Entry 4IFD (X-ray diffraction, 2.81 A resolution); this record covers chains B and J of the 12 polymer chains in the assembly.

# Chain B
Molecule: Exosome complex component SKI6
Source organism: Saccharomyces cerevisiae
UniProt: P46948 (RRP41_YEAST); residue numbers follow UniProt; this construct covers 1-246
Chain sequence (248 residues; row label = number of the first residue in the row; numbers below 1 keep their minus sign (Gly-1 is residue -1)):
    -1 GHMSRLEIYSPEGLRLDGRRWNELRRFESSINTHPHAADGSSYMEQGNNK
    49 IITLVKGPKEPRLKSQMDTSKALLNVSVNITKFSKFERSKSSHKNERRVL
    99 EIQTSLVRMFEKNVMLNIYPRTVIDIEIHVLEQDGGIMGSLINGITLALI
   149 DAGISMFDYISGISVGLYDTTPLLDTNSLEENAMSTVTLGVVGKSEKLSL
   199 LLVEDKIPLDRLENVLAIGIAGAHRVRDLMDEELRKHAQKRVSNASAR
Disordered / not traced: -1 to 0, 243-246
Construct notes: expression tag (-1 to 0)
UniProt features mapped onto this chain:
  - mutagenesis: Lys62 to Ser63 (Impairs RNA-binding (at the proposed ring entry site)), Arg95 to Arg96 (Impairs RNA-binding (at the proposed ring exit site))

# Chain J
Molecule: Exosome complex exonuclease DIS3
Source organism: Saccharomyces cerevisiae
Notes: EC 3.1.13.-, 3.1.26.-
UniProt: Q08162 (RRP44_YEAST); numbering as in UniProt (aligned over 1-1001)
Chain sequence (1003 residues; numbered -1 to 1001; the number before each row is that of its first residue; numbers below 1 keep their minus sign (Gly-1 is residue -1)):
    -1 GAMSVPAIAPRRKRLADGLSVTQKVFVRSRNGGATKIVREHYLRSDIPCL
    49 SRSCTKCPQIVVPDAQNELPKFILSDSPLELSAPIGKHYVVLDTNVVLQA
    99 IDLLENPNCFFDVIVPQIVLDEVRNKSYPVYTRLRTLCRDSDDHKRFIVF
   149 HNEFSEHTFVERLPNETINDRNNRAIRKTCQWYSEHLKPYDINVVLVTND
   199 RLNREAATKEVESNIITKSLVQYIELLPNADDIRDSIPQMDSFDKDLERD
   249 TFSDFTFPEYYSTARVMGGLKNGVLYQGNIQISEYNFLEGSVSLPRFSKP
   299 VLIVGQKNLNRAFNGDQVIVELLPQSEWKAPSSIVLDSEHFDVNDNPDIE
   349 AGDDDDNNESSSNTTVISDKQRRLLAKDAMIAQRSKKIQPTAKVVYIQRR
   399 SWRQYVGQLAPSSVDPQSSSTQNVFVILMDKCLPKVRIRTRRAAELLDKR
   449 IVISIDSWPTTHKYPLGHFVRDLGTIESAQAETEALLLEHDVEYRPFSKK
   499 VLECLPAEGHDWKAPTKLDDPEAVSKDPLLTKRKDLRDKLICSIDPPGCV
   549 DINDALHAKKLPNGNWEVGVHIADVTHFVKPGTALDAEGAARGTSVYLVD
   599 KRIDMLPMLLGTDLCSLKPYVDRFAFSVIWELDDSANIVNVNFMKSVIRS
   649 REAFSYEQAQLRIDDKTQNDELTMGMRALLKLSVKLKQKRLEAGALNLAS
   699 PEVKVHMDSETSDPNEVEIKKLLATNSLVEEFMLLANISVARKIYDAFPQ
   749 TAMLRRHAAPPSTNFEILNEMLNTRKNMSISLESSKALADSLDRCVDPED
   799 PYFNTLVRIMSTRCMMAAQYFYSGAYSYPDFRHYGLAVDIYTHFTSPIRR
   849 YCDVVAHRQLAGAIGYEPLSLTHRDKNKMDMICRNINRKHRNAQFAGRAS
   899 IEYYVGQVMRNNESTETGYVIKVFNNGIVVLVPKFGVEGLIRLDNLTEDP
   949 NSAAFDEVEYKLTFVPTNSDKPRDVYVFDKVEVQVRSVMDPITSKRKAEL
   999 LLK
Disordered / not traced: -1 to 8, 238-248, 330-363
Construct notes: expression tag (-1 to 0); engineered mutation Asn171 (Asp in Q08162), Asn551 (Asp in Q08162)
Metal / ion sites: Zn2+: Cys47, Cys52, Cys55, His184; Mg2+: Asp543, Asp552 (shared with 2 residues of chain R)

# Interface between chain B and chain J
Residue-residue contacts (50):
  Arg3(B) - Arg122(J)
  Arg3(B) - Tyr126(J)
  Leu4(B) - Arg122(J)
  Glu5(B) - Leu118(J)
  Glu5(B) - Tyr129(J)  hydrogen bond
  Glu5(B) - Arg133(J)  salt bridge
  Tyr7(B) - Asp62(J)
  Tyr7(B) - Ala63(J)  hydrogen bond (side chain-backbone)
  Ser8(B) - His149(J)
  Pro9(B) - Arg133(J)
  Glu10(B) - Arg133(J)  salt bridge
  Glu10(B) - Val147(J)
  Glu10(B) - His149(J)  salt bridge
  Leu12(B) - Arg42(J)
  Leu12(B) - Ile45(J)  hydrophobic
  Leu12(B) - His149(J)
  Leu12(B) - Phe152(J)  hydrophobic
  Arg13(B) - Phe152(J)
  Leu14(B) - Phe152(J)
  Asp15(B) - Glu38(J)
  Asp15(B) - His39(J)
  Asp15(B) - Tyr40(J)  hydrogen bond (backbone-backbone)
  Asp15(B) - Phe152(J)
  Gly16(B) - Arg42(J)  hydrogen bond (backbone-side chain)
  Gly16(B) - Phe152(J)
  Arg17(B) - Tyr40(J)
  Arg17(B) - Arg42(J)
  Arg18(B) - Arg42(J)
  Arg18(B) - Asp44(J)  salt bridge
  Arg18(B) - Val60(J)
  Trp19(B) - Asp62(J)  hydrogen bond (side chain-backbone)
  Trp19(B) - Ala63(J)
  Glu21(B) - Leu17(J)
  Glu21(B) - Arg42(J)  salt bridge
  Arg23(B) - Glu38(J)
  Arg23(B) - Tyr40(J)
  Arg24(B) - Lys11(J)
  Arg24(B) - Tyr40(J)  hydrogen bond (backbone-side chain)
  Glu26(B) - Lys11(J)
  Gly45(B) - Glu38(J)
  Asn46(B) - Gln21(J)
  Asn46(B) - Val36(J)
  Asn46(B) - Glu38(J)
  Phe84(B) - Lys34(J)
  Phe84(B) - Ile35(J)  hydrophobic
  Phe84(B) - Val36(J)
  Thr168(B) - Gln64(J)
  Thr169(B) - Ala63(J)
  Thr169(B) - Gln64(J)  hydrogen bond
  Leu177(B) - Arg37(J)
Interface residues without a listed pair, chain B (26 interface residues in all): Gly11
Interface residues without a listed pair, chain J (30 interface residues in all): Leu13, Asp15, Val19, Thr33, Pro61

# Overview
26 residues of chain B and 30 residues of chain J are in contact; the contacts include 7 hydrogen bonds and 5
salt bridges. Polar contacts include Glu5(B)-Arg133(J), Glu10(B)-Arg133(J) and Glu10(B)-His149(J). Curated
annotation (UniProt) lists 4 mutagenesis sites on chain B.
Chain B is Exosome complex component SKI6 and chain J is Exosome complex exonuclease DIS3, both from
Saccharomyces cerevisiae; the structure, Crystal structure of an 11-subunit eukaryotic exosome complex bound
to RNA, was determined by X-ray diffraction.
